PDB entry 1IMA | X-ray diffraction, 2.30 A resolution | chains A and B

== Chain A (and B) ==
Name: Inositol monophosphatase
Organism: Homo sapiens
Notes: EC 3.1.3.25; chain B of this document is another copy of the same molecule, construct and numbering; everything in this record applies to it too
UniProtKB: P29218 (IMPA1_HUMAN); numbering as in UniProt (aligned over 1-277)
Amino-acid sequence (277 residues; row label = number of the first residue in the row):
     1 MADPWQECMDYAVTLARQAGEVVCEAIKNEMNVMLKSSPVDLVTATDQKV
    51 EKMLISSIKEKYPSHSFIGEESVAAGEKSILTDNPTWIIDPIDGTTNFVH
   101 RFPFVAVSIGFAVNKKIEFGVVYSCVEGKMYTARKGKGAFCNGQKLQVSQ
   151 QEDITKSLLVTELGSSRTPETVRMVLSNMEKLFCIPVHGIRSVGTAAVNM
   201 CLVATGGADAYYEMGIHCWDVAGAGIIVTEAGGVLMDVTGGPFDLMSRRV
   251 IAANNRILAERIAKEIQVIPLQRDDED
Not modelled in the structure: 1-4
Curated features (UniProtKB/Swiss-Prot):
  - binding site (Mg(2+)): Glu70, Asp90, Ile92, Asp93, Asp220
  - binding site (substrate): Glu70, Ile92 to Thr95, Gly194 to Ala196, Glu213, Asp220
  - modified residue: Thr168 (Phosphothreonine)
  - mutagenesis: Lys36 (K36Q: 50-fold reduction in activity), Asp93 (D93N: Loss of activity), Ser165 (S165A/I: Reduced enzyme activity with myo-inositol 1-phosphate), Glu213 (E213Q: Strongly reduced affinity for myo-inositol 1-phosphate and strongly reduced enzyme activity with myo-inositol 1-phosphate)
Disulfide bonds: Cys24-Cys125
Bound ions: Gd ion: Glu70, Asp90, Ile92 (together with D-myo-inositol-1-phosphate)
Residues lining bound ligands: D-myo-inositol-1-phosphate (IPD): Glu70, Asp90, Ile92, Asp93, Gly94, Thr95, Glu162, Gly164, Gly194, Thr195, Ala196, Glu213, Gly215, Ile216, His217, Asp220

== Interface between chain A and chain B ==
Contacting residue pairs (64; chain A residue first):
  Pro39(A) with His188(B)
  Val40(A) with Val187(B)
  Leu42(A) with His188(B)
  Thr96(A) with His188(B); Arg191(B)
  Asn97(A) with Arg191(B), hydrogen bond
  His100(A) with Lys156(B), hydrogen bond (side chain-backbone); Leu158(B); His188(B), hydrogen bond; Gly206(B); Gly207(B); Asp209(B), salt bridge
  Arg101(A) with Gly207(B)
  Phe102(A) with Leu158(B), hydrophobic; Arg191(B); Leu202(B), hydrophobic; Gly207(B)
  Phe104(A) with Phe104(B), hydrophobic
  Lys156(A) with His100(B), hydrogen bond (backbone-side chain)
  Ser157(A) with His100(B)
  Leu158(A) with His100(B); Phe102(B), hydrophobic
  Leu163(A) with Met179(B), hydrophobic; Phe183(B), hydrophobic
  Gly164(A) with Phe183(B)
  Ser166(A) with Phe183(B)
  Arg167(A) with Phe183(B), hydrogen bond (side chain-backbone); Pro186(B); Val187(B), hydrogen bond (side chain-backbone); His188(B), hydrogen bond (side chain-backbone)
  Val172(A) with Phe183(B), hydrophobic
  Arg173(A) with Glu180(B), salt bridge
  Leu176(A) with Leu176(B); Met179(B), hydrophobic; Glu180(B)
  Glu180(A) with Arg173(B), salt bridge; Leu176(B)
  Phe183(A) with Leu163(B), hydrophobic; Gly164(B); Ser166(B); Arg167(B), hydrogen bond (backbone-side chain); Val172(B), hydrophobic
  Pro186(A) with Arg167(B)
  Val187(A) with Val40(B); Arg167(B), hydrogen bond (backbone-side chain)
  His188(A) with Thr96(B); His100(B), hydrogen bond; Arg167(B), hydrogen bond (backbone-side chain)
  Arg191(A) with Thr96(B); Asn97(B), hydrogen bond; Phe102(B); Glu162(B), salt bridge; Ser192(B); Val193(B); Gly194(B)
  Ser192(A) with Arg191(B); Ser192(B), hydrogen bond (backbone-backbone)
  Gly194(A) with Arg191(B)
  Leu202(A) with Phe102(B), hydrophobic
  Gly206(A) with His100(B)
  Gly207(A) with His100(B); Arg101(B); Phe102(B)
  Asp209(A) with His100(B), salt bridge
Other interface residues (no listed pair), chain A (39 interface residues in all): Pro103, Val160, Glu162, Cys184, Gly189, Ile190, Val193, Ala208
Other interface residues (no listed pair), chain B (40 interface residues in all): Pro39, Leu42, Pro103, Ser157, Val160, Cys184, Gly189, Ile190, Ala208

== In short ==
39 residues of chain A face 40 of chain B across their interface; the contacts include 13 hydrogen bonds and 5
salt bridges. Polar contacts include His100(A)-Asp209(B), Arg173(A)-Glu180(B) and Arg191(A)-Glu162(B). Bound
to chain A: D-myo-inositol-1-phosphate.
Chain A and chain B are both Inositol monophosphatase (Homo sapiens); the structure, Structural analysis of
inositol monophosphatase complexes with substrates, was determined by X-ray diffraction together with 1IMB
from the same study.
